Entry 6BIR (X-ray diffraction, 2.30 A resolution); this record covers chains A and B of the 3 polymer chains in the assembly.

# Chain A
Molecule: HLA class II histocompatibility antigen, DR alpha chain
From: Homo sapiens
Reference sequence: P01903 (DRA_HUMAN); residues 1-181 here correspond to UniProt positions 26-206 (UniProt number = residue number + 25)
Sequence (189 residues; each row starts with the number of its first residue):
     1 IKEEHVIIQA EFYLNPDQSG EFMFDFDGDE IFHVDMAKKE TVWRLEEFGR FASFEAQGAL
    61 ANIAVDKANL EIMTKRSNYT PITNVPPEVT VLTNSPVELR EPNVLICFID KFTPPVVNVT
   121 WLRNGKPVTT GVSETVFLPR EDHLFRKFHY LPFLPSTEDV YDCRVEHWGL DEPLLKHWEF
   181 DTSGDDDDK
Disordered / not traced: 1-3, 181-189
Sequence notes: expression tag (182-189)
Cystine bridges: Cys107-Cys163
Covalently attached groups: N-acetylglucosamine (NAG) linked to Asn78, Asn118
UniProt features mapped onto this chain:
  - region: Glu179 to Asp181 (Connecting peptide)
  - site: Gln9 (Self- and pathogen-derived peptide antigen), Gly49 (Self-peptide antigen), Phe51 (Self- and pathogen-derived peptide antigen), Ala52 (Self-peptide antigen), Ser53 (Self- and pathogen-derived peptide antigen), Glu55 (Pathogen-derived peptide antigen), Asn62 (Self- and pathogen-derived peptide antigen), Asn69 (Pathogen-derived peptide antigen), Arg76 (Self- and pathogen-derived peptide antigen)
  - glycosylation (N-linked (GlcNAc...) asparagine): Asn78, Asn118

# Chain B
Molecule: MHC class II antigen
From: Homo sapiens
Reference sequence: P79552 (P79552_HUMAN); residues 1-190 here correspond to UniProt positions 30-219 (UniProt number = residue number + 29)
Sequence (200 residues; each row starts with the number of its first residue; numbers below 1 keep their minus sign (Gly-1 is residue -1)):
    -1 GSGDTRPRFL EQVKHECHFF NGTERVRFLD RYFYHQEEYV RFDSDVGEYR AVTELGRPSA
    59 EYWNSQKDLL EQRRAAVDTY CRHNYGVGES FTVQRRVYPE VTVYPAKTQP LQHHNLLVCS
   119 VNGFYPGSIE VRWFRNGQEE KTGVVSTGLI QNGDWTFQTL VMLETVPRSG EVYTCQVEHP
   179 SLTSPLTVEW RATGGDDDDK
Disordered / not traced: -1 to 1, 109-111, 191-198
Sequence notes: expression tag (-1 to 0, 191-198)
Cystine bridges: Cys15-Cys79, Cys117-Cys173
What the authors report for this chain:
  - contacts within the chain: Asp28-Arg71, Tyr47-Arg71
  - specificity-determining residues: Ser57

# Chain A / chain B interface
Residue-residue contacts - 119 pairs, chain A then chain B:
  Glu4(A) with Phe17(B), hydrogen bond (backbone-backbone); Asn19(B); Gly20(B), hydrogen bond (side chain-backbone)
  His5(A) with Cys15(B); His16(B); Phe17(B), hydrogen bond (backbone-backbone); Val91(B)
  Val6(A) with Cys15(B); His16(B)
  Ile7(A) with His13(B); Glu14(B); Cys15(B), hydrogen bond (backbone-backbone); Phe17(B), hydrophobic
  Ile8(A) with Lys12(B); His13(B); Glu14(B)
  Gln9(A) with Val11(B); Lys12(B); His13(B), hydrogen bond (backbone-backbone); Tyr78(B), hydrogen bond
  Ala10(A) with Val11(B)
  Glu11(A) with Gln10(B); Val11(B), hydrogen bond (backbone-backbone); His13(B), salt bridge
  Phe12(A) with Leu8(B), hydrophobic; Glu9(B); Gln10(B)
  Tyr13(A) with Phe7(B); Leu8(B); Glu9(B), hydrogen bond (backbone-backbone)
  Leu14(A) with Arg6(B); Phe7(B); Leu8(B), hydrophobic
  Asn15(A) with Arg6(B); Phe7(B), hydrogen bond (backbone-backbone)
  Pro16(A) with Arg4(B); Pro5(B); Arg6(B)
  Asp17(A) with Arg6(B), salt bridge
  Phe24(A) with Asn82(B)
  Phe26(A) with Thr90(B); Val91(B), hydrophobic; Tyr123(B); Trp153(B), hydrophobic
  Gly28(A) with Gln149(B), hydrogen bond (backbone-side chain)
  Asp29(A) with Tyr123(B); Gln149(B), hydrogen bond; Trp153(B)
  Glu30(A) with Trp153(B), hydrogen bond (backbone-side chain)
  Ile31(A) with Trp153(B), hydrophobic
  Arg44(A) with Gly151(B), hydrogen bond (side chain-backbone); Asp152(B); Trp153(B)
  Leu45(A) with Arg93(B); Asp152(B)
  Phe48(A) with Phe89(B), hydrophobic; Trp153(B)
  Phe51(A) with Phe89(B), hydrophobic
  Ala52(A) with Val85(B), hydrophobic; Phe89(B), hydrophobic
  Asp66(A) with Glu9(B); Val11(B)
  Leu70(A) with Phe7(B); Leu8(B); Glu9(B); Tyr32(B), hydrophobic
  Met73(A) with Glu9(B); Tyr32(B), hydrophobic; Tyr37(B); Leu53(B), hydrophobic
  Thr74(A) with Phe7(B); Tyr32(B)
  Arg76(A) with Leu53(B), hydrogen bond (side chain-backbone); Pro56(B); Ser57(B), hydrogen bond
  Ser77(A) with Tyr32(B), hydrogen bond; Leu53(B)
  Tyr79(A) with Phe7(B)
  Thr80(A) with Phe7(B); Tyr32(B), hydrogen bond (backbone-side chain); His33(B), hydrogen bond (backbone-side chain)
  Pro81(A) with Pro5(B), hydrophobic; Arg6(B); Phe7(B), hydrophobic; His33(B)
  Ile82(A) with Arg6(B), hydrogen bond (backbone-backbone); His33(B), hydrogen bond (backbone-side chain); Gln34(B)
  Leu92(A) with Gln156(B)
  Thr93(A) with Gln156(B), hydrogen bond (backbone-side chain)
  Asn94(A) with Asn120(B), hydrogen bond (backbone-side chain); Gln156(B)
  Ser95(A) with Asn120(B)
  Pro96(A) with Thr100(B); Ser118(B); Asn120(B)
  Ile106(A) with Asn150(B)
  Thr113(A) with Leu8(B); Gln34(B)
  Pro139(A) with Lys12(B)
  Arg140(A) with Lys12(B), hydrogen bond (backbone-side chain)
  Asp142(A) with Gln34(B)
  His143(A) with Gln10(B), hydrogen bond (backbone-side chain); Lys12(B), hydrogen bond; Arg29(B); Phe31(B); Gln34(B)
  Leu144(A) with Gln34(B)
  Phe145(A) with Leu8(B), hydrophobic; Gln10(B)
  Arg146(A) with Gln149(B)
  Phe148(A) with Gln149(B); Asn150(B); Gly151(B)
  Tyr150(A) with Asn150(B), hydrogen bond (side chain-backbone); Gly151(B); Asp152(B)
  Trp168(A) with Asp2(B), hydrogen bond (side chain-backbone); Arg6(B)
Also at the interface, not in a pair above, chain A (60 interface residues in all): Asp27, Glu47, Asn62, Asn69, Val85, Pro114, Pro115, Thr135
Also at the interface, not in a pair above, chain B (50 interface residues in all): Phe18, Tyr30, Gly54, Tyr83, Ser88, Tyr102, Phe155

# In short
60 residues of chain A face 50 of chain B across their interface; the contacts include 27 hydrogen bonds and 2
salt bridges. Among the polar pairs are Glu11(A)-His13(B), Asp17(A)-Arg6(B) and Glu4(A)-Gly20(B).
N-acetylglucosamine is covalently linked to Asn78(A) and Asn118(A). From the paper: the specificity
determinant Ser57(B); contacts within the chain involving Asp28(B), Arg71(B) and Tyr47(B).
Chain A is HLA class II histocompatibility antigen, DR alpha chain and chain B is MHC class II antigen, both
from Homo sapiens; the structure, HLA-DRB1 in complex with citrullinated Vimentin peptide, was determined by
X-ray diffraction together with 6BIJ, 6BIL, 6BIN, 6BIV, 6BIX, 6BIY and 6BIZ from the same study.
